Entry 6RPA (X-ray diffraction, 2.56 A resolution); this record covers chains A and D of the 5 polymer chains in the assembly.

== Chain A ==
Molecule: HLA class I histocompatibility antigen, A-2 alpha chain
Organism: Homo sapiens
UniProt: P01892 (1A02_HUMAN); residues 1-276 here correspond to UniProt positions 25-300 (UniProt number = residue number + 24)
Chain sequence (277 residues; row label = number of the first residue in the row; numbering starts at 0):
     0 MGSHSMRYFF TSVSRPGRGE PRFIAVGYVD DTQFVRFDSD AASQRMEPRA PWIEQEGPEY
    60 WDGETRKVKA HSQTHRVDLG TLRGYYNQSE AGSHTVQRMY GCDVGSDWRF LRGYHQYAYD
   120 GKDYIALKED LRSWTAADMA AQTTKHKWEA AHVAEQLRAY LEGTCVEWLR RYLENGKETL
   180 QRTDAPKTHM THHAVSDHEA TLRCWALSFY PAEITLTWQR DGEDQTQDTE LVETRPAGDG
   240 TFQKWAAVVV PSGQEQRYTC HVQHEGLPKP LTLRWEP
Disordered / not traced: 0
Differences from the reference sequence: initiating methionine (0)
Disulfide bonds: Cys-101/Cys-164, Cys-203/Cys-259

== Chain D ==
Molecule: T-cell receptor alpha chain
Organism: Homo sapiens
Chain sequence (212 residues; numbered 0 to 222 plus 2 insertion-coded residues; 13 numbers in that range are skipped by the numbering (no residue carries them; nothing is unmodelled there); the number before each row is that of its first residue; numbering starts at 0):
     0 MAQSVAQPED QVNVAEGNPL TVKCTYSVSG
    36 NPYLFWYVQY PNRGLQFLLK YITG
    62 DNLVKGS
    74 YGFEAEFNKS QTSFHLKKPS ALVSDSALYF CAVRDINS
  111A G
  112A A
   112 GSYQLTFGKG TKLSVIPNIQ NPDPAVYQLR DSDSSDKSVC LFTDFDSQTN VSQSKDSDVY
   172 ITDKCVLDMR SMDFKSNSAV AWSNKSDFAC ANAFNNSIIP EDTFFPSPES S
Disordered / not traced: 0, 145-147, 160-166, 180-184, 193-222
Disulfide bonds: Cys-23/Cys-104

== Interface between chain A and chain D ==
Pairs across the interface - 12 pairs, chain A then chain D:
  Gly-62(A) with Ala-112A(D)
  Arg-65(A) with Gly-112(D); Ala-112A(D), hydrogen bond (side chain-backbone)
  Lys-66(A) with Gly-111A(D), hydrogen bond (side chain-backbone); Gly-112(D); Tyr-114(D)
  Ala-69(A) with Tyr-114(D)
  His-151(A) with Ile-57(D); Thr-58(D), hydrogen bond
  Glu-154(A) with Thr-58(D), hydrogen bond
  Gln-155(A) with Tyr-38(D), hydrogen bond; Ile-109(D)
Also at the interface, not in a pair above, chain A (9 interface residues in all): Ala-149, Ala-150

== Overview ==
9 residues of chain A and 8 residues of chain D are in contact; the contacts include 5 hydrogen bonds. Polar
pairs include Arg-65(A)/Ala-112A(D), Lys-66(A)/Gly-111A(D) and His-151(A)/Thr-58(D).
Here chain A is HLA class I histocompatibility antigen, A-2 alpha chain and chain D is T-cell receptor alpha
chain, both from Homo sapiens. Entry 6RPA (Crystal structure of the T-cell receptor NYE_S2 bound to HLA
A2*01-SLLMWITQV) was determined by X-ray diffraction (same publication as 6RP9 and 6RPB).
